8PKC - chains A and C; structure by X-ray diffraction, 4.10 A resolution (low resolution: residue-level contacts below are approximate; hydrogen-bond / salt-bridge calls are withheld).

# Chain A
Protein: Phospholipase A2
Source organism: Apis mellifera
Notes: EC 3.1.1.4
Reference sequence: P00630 (PA2_APIME); residues 1-134 here correspond to UniProt positions 34-167 (UniProt number = residue number + 33)
Sequence (134 residues; row label = number of the first residue in the row):
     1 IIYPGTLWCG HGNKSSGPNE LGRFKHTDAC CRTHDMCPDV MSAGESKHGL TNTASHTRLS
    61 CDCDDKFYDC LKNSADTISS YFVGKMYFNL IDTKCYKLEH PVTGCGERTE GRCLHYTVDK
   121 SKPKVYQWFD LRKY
Unresolved in the structure: 1
Disulfide bonds: Cys9-Cys31, Cys30-Cys70, Cys37-Cys63, Cys61-Cys95, Cys105-Cys113
Covalently attached groups: N-acetylglucosamine (NAG) linked to Asn13
Curated features (UniProtKB/Swiss-Prot):
  - active site: His34, Asp64
  - binding site (Ca(2+)): Trp8, Gly10, Gly12, Asp35
  - glycosylation: Asn13 (N-linked (GlcNAc...) asparagine)

# Chain C
Protein: AM1-4 nanobody
Source organism: Lama glama
Notes: antibody fragment or engineered binder
Sequence (129 residues; each row starts with the number of its first residue):
     1 MQVQLVESGG GLVQAGGSLR LSCAASGRTF SRYAMGWFRQ APGKEREFVS AISGSGGFTD
    61 YADSVKGRFT ISRDNAKSTV YLRMSSLKPE DTAVYYCAAE GSRGSSTRLD ARGTYDYWGQ
   121 GTQVTVSSG
Unresolved in the structure: 1
Disulfide bonds: Cys23-Cys97

# Interface between chain A and chain C
Residue-residue contacts - 36 pairs, chain A then chain C:
  Cys61(A) - Ser105(C)
  Asp65(A) - Arg103(C)
  Asp65(A) - Gly104(C)
  Asp65(A) - Ser105(C)
  Tyr68(A) - Ser102(C)
  Tyr68(A) - Arg103(C)
  Tyr68(A) - Gly104(C)
  Asp69(A) - Ser102(C)
  Cys95(A) - Ser105(C)
  Lys97(A) - Ser105(C)
  Lys97(A) - Ser106(C)
  Glu99(A) - Arg108(C)
  Gly106(A) - Phe58(C)
  Glu107(A) - Ser53(C)
  Glu107(A) - Ser55(C)
  Glu107(A) - Phe58(C)
  Cys113(A) - Ser106(C)
  Leu114(A) - Ser106(C)
  Leu114(A) - Thr107(C)
  His115(A) - Ser53(C)
  His115(A) - Glu100(C)
  His115(A) - Thr107(C)
  Tyr116(A) - Ser106(C)
  Tyr116(A) - Thr107(C)
  Tyr116(A) - Arg108(C)
  Thr117(A) - Phe58(C)
  Val118(A) - Arg108(C)
  Phe129(A) - Ser106(C)
  Asp130(A) - Ser105(C)
  Asp130(A) - Ser106(C)
  Leu131(A) - Gly104(C)
  Arg132(A) - Glu100(C)
  Arg132(A) - Arg103(C)
  Arg132(A) - Gly104(C)
  Arg132(A) - Ser105(C)
  Arg132(A) - Thr107(C)
Other interface residues (no listed pair), chain A (23 interface residues in all): Asp64, Lys72, Phe88, His100
Other interface residues (no listed pair), chain C (16 interface residues in all): Ala34, Gly57, Asp60, Leu109, Asp110

# Overview
23 residues of chain A and 16 residues of chain C are in contact. N-acetylglucosamine is covalently linked to
Asn13(A). From UniProt: active-site residues His34(A) and Asp64(A) and 4 Ca2+-binding residues on chain A.
Here chain A is Phospholipase A2 (Apis mellifera) and chain C is AM1-4 nanobody (Lama glama). Entry 8PKC
(Structure of Api m1 in complex with the AM1-4 nanobody) was determined by X-ray diffraction.
